1AHV - chains A and B; structure by X-ray diffraction, 3.10 A resolution.

[Chain A (and B)]
Protein: Vanillyl-alcohol oxidase
From: Penicillium simplicissimum
Notes: EC 1.1.3.13; chain B of this document is another copy of the same molecule, construct and numbering; everything in this record applies to it too
UniProtKB: P56216 (VAOX_PENSI); residue numbers follow UniProt; this construct covers 1-560
Sequence (560 residues; numbered 1 to 560; the number before each row is that of its first residue):
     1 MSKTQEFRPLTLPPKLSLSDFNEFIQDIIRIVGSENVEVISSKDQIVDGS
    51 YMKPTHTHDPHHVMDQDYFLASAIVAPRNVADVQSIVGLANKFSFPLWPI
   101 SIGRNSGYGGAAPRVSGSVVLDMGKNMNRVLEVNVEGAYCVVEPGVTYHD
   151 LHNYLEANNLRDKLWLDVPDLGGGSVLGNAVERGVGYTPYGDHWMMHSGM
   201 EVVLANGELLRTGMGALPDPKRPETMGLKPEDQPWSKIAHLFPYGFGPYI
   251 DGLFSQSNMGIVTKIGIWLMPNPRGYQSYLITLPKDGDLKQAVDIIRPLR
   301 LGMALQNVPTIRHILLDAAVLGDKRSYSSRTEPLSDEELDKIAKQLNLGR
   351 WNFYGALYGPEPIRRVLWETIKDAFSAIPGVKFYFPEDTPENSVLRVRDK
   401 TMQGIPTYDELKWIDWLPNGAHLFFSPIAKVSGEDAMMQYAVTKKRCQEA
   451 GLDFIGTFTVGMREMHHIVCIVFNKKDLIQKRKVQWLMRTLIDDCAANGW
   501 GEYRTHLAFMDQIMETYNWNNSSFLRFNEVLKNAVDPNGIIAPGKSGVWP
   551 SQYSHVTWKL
Not modelled in the structure: 1-5
Curated features (UniProtKB/Swiss-Prot):
  - active site: Tyr-108, Tyr-503, Arg-504
  - site: Asp-170 (Important for the catalytic mechanism)
  - modified residue: His-422 (Tele-8alpha-FAD histidine)
Covalently attached groups: flavin-adenine dinucleotide (FAD) linked to His-422
Ligand contacts:
  - FAD (flavin-adenine dinucleotide): Tyr-51, Trp-98, Pro-99, Ile-100, Ser-101, Ile-102, Gly-103, Arg-104, Asn-105, Ser-106, Tyr-108, Met-123, Pro-144, Pro-169, Asp-170, Leu-171, Gly-174, Ser-175, Leu-177, Gly-178, Asn-179, Val-181, Glu-182, Gly-184, Val-185, Tyr-187, Gly-260, Ile-261, Val-262, Trp-413, Ile-414, Phe-424, Tyr-503, Arg-504, Lys-545
  - 2-nitro-P-cresol (NCR): Tyr-108, Asp-170, Val-185, Tyr-187, Phe-424, Thr-459, His-466, Ile-468, Tyr-503, Arg-504
What the authors report for this chain:
  - binding site for 2-nitro-P-cresol: Tyr-108, Tyr-503, Arg-504
  - specificity-determining residues: Val-185, Phe-424, Ile-468 (proposed by the authors, not directly observed)
  - catalytic residues: Asp-170 (proposed by the authors, not directly observed)

[Chain A / chain B interface]
Contacting residue pairs (163):
  Glu-136(A) / Arg-297(B)  salt bridge
  Gly-137(A) / Arg-463(B)  hydrogen bond (backbone-side chain)
  Ala-138(A) / Leu-301(B)  hydrophobic
  Ala-138(A) / Arg-463(B)  hydrogen bond (backbone-side chain)
  Arg-183(A) / Tyr-244(B)  hydrogen bond (side chain-backbone)
  Arg-183(A) / Gly-245(B)
  Arg-183(A) / Gly-247(B)  hydrogen bond (side chain-backbone)
  Arg-183(A) / Pro-248(B)
  Arg-183(A) / Tyr-249(B)
  Tyr-190(A) / Arg-463(B)  hydrogen bond
  Asp-192(A) / Tyr-244(B)  hydrogen bond
  Trp-194(A) / Tyr-244(B)
  Met-195(A) / Met-195(B)  hydrophobic
  Met-195(A) / Tyr-244(B)
  Leu-209(A) / Trp-519(B)  hydrophobic
  Leu-209(A) / Asn-520(B)
  Leu-209(A) / Ser-523(B)  hydrogen bond (backbone-side chain)
  Leu-210(A) / Trp-519(B)  hydrophobic
  Leu-210(A) / Ser-523(B)
  Leu-210(A) / Phe-524(B)  hydrophobic
  Arg-211(A) / Trp-519(B)
  Met-214(A) / Ile-428(B)  hydrophobic
  Met-214(A) / Tyr-517(B)  hydrogen bond
  Ala-216(A) / Tyr-517(B)
  Ala-216(A) / Asn-518(B)
  Ala-216(A) / Trp-519(B)  hydrogen bond (backbone-backbone)
  Leu-217(A) / Gly-499(B)
  Leu-217(A) / Trp-500(B)
  Leu-217(A) / Gly-501(B)
  Leu-217(A) / Thr-516(B)
  Leu-217(A) / Tyr-517(B)
  Pro-218(A) / Thr-516(B)
  Pro-218(A) / Asn-518(B)
  Pro-218(A) / Trp-519(B)
  Pro-220(A) / Ala-497(B)
  Pro-220(A) / Gly-499(B)
  Pro-230(A) / Trp-519(B)
  Gln-233(A) / Trp-519(B)  hydrogen bond
  Lys-237(A) / Lys-430(B)
  Lys-237(A) / Asp-435(B)  salt bridge
  Lys-237(A) / Asn-498(B)  hydrogen bond (side chain-backbone)
  Lys-237(A) / Trp-500(B)
  Ile-238(A) / Ile-428(B)  hydrophobic
  Ile-238(A) / Lys-430(B)
  Leu-241(A) / Lys-430(B)
  Leu-241(A) / Arg-463(B)
  Leu-241(A) / Glu-464(B)
  Phe-242(A) / Glu-464(B)
  Phe-242(A) / His-466(B)
  Tyr-244(A) / Arg-183(B)  hydrogen bond (backbone-side chain)
  Tyr-244(A) / Asp-192(B)  hydrogen bond
  Tyr-244(A) / Trp-194(B)
  Tyr-244(A) / Met-195(B)
  Gly-245(A) / Arg-183(B)
  Gly-245(A) / Tyr-503(B)
  Phe-246(A) / Glu-502(B)
  Phe-246(A) / Tyr-503(B)
  Phe-246(A) / Thr-505(B)
  Phe-246(A) / Ile-513(B)  hydrophobic
  Phe-246(A) / Met-514(B)  hydrophobic
  Phe-246(A) / Tyr-517(B)  hydrophobic
  Phe-246(A) / Phe-524(B)
  Phe-246(A) / Ser-546(B)
  Gly-247(A) / Arg-183(B)  hydrogen bond (backbone-side chain)
  Gly-247(A) / Ser-255(B)
  Gly-247(A) / Gln-256(B)  hydrogen bond (backbone-side chain)
  Gly-247(A) / Ser-546(B)
  Pro-248(A) / Arg-183(B)
  Pro-248(A) / Ser-255(B)
  Pro-248(A) / Gln-256(B)
  Pro-248(A) / Ser-257(B)
  Pro-248(A) / Phe-524(B)
  Pro-248(A) / Asn-528(B)
  Tyr-249(A) / Arg-183(B)
  Tyr-249(A) / Gly-252(B)  hydrogen bond (backbone-backbone)
  Tyr-249(A) / Leu-253(B)
  Ile-250(A) / Phe-524(B)  hydrophobic
  Ile-250(A) / Phe-527(B)  hydrophobic
  Ile-250(A) / Asn-528(B)
  Gly-252(A) / Tyr-249(B)  hydrogen bond (backbone-backbone)
  Leu-253(A) / Tyr-249(B)
  Leu-253(A) / Phe-527(B)  hydrophobic
  Leu-253(A) / Leu-531(B)  hydrophobic
  Phe-254(A) / Phe-527(B)  hydrophobic
  Ser-255(A) / Gly-247(B)
  Ser-255(A) / Pro-248(B)
  Gln-256(A) / Gly-247(B)  hydrogen bond (side chain-backbone)
  Gln-256(A) / Pro-248(B)
  Ser-257(A) / Pro-248(B)
  Trp-268(A) / Arg-463(B)
  Leu-269(A) / Arg-463(B)  hydrogen bond (backbone-side chain)
  Pro-271(A) / Leu-301(B)  hydrophobic
  Arg-297(A) / Glu-136(B)  salt bridge
  Leu-301(A) / Ala-138(B)  hydrophobic
  Leu-301(A) / Pro-271(B)  hydrophobic
  Pro-362(A) / Val-366(B)  hydrophobic
  Ile-363(A) / Ile-363(B)  hydrophobic
  Val-366(A) / Pro-362(B)  hydrophobic
  Ile-428(A) / Met-214(B)  hydrophobic
  Ile-428(A) / Ile-238(B)  hydrophobic
  Lys-430(A) / Lys-237(B)
  Lys-430(A) / Ile-238(B)
  Lys-430(A) / Leu-241(B)
  Asp-435(A) / Lys-237(B)  salt bridge
  Arg-463(A) / Gly-137(B)  hydrogen bond (side chain-backbone)
  Arg-463(A) / Ala-138(B)  hydrogen bond (side chain-backbone)
  Arg-463(A) / Tyr-190(B)  hydrogen bond
  Arg-463(A) / Leu-241(B)
  Arg-463(A) / Trp-268(B)
  Arg-463(A) / Leu-269(B)  hydrogen bond (side chain-backbone)
  Glu-464(A) / Leu-241(B)
  Glu-464(A) / Phe-242(B)
  His-466(A) / Phe-242(B)
  Ala-497(A) / Pro-220(B)
  Asn-498(A) / Lys-237(B)  hydrogen bond (backbone-side chain)
  Gly-499(A) / Leu-217(B)
  Gly-499(A) / Pro-220(B)
  Trp-500(A) / Leu-217(B)
  Trp-500(A) / Lys-237(B)
  Gly-501(A) / Leu-217(B)
  Glu-502(A) / Phe-246(B)
  Tyr-503(A) / Gly-245(B)
  Thr-505(A) / Phe-246(B)
  Ile-513(A) / Phe-246(B)  hydrophobic
  Met-514(A) / Phe-246(B)  hydrophobic
  Thr-516(A) / Leu-217(B)
  Thr-516(A) / Pro-218(B)
  Tyr-517(A) / Met-214(B)  hydrogen bond
  Tyr-517(A) / Ala-216(B)
  Tyr-517(A) / Leu-217(B)
  Tyr-517(A) / Phe-246(B)  hydrophobic
  Asn-518(A) / Ala-216(B)
  Asn-518(A) / Pro-218(B)
  Trp-519(A) / Leu-209(B)  hydrophobic
  Trp-519(A) / Leu-210(B)  hydrophobic
  Trp-519(A) / Arg-211(B)
  Trp-519(A) / Gly-215(B)
  Trp-519(A) / Ala-216(B)  hydrogen bond (backbone-backbone)
  Trp-519(A) / Pro-218(B)
  Trp-519(A) / Pro-230(B)
  Trp-519(A) / Gln-233(B)  hydrogen bond
  Asn-520(A) / Leu-209(B)
  Ser-523(A) / Leu-209(B)  hydrogen bond (side chain-backbone)
  Ser-523(A) / Leu-210(B)
  Phe-524(A) / Leu-210(B)  hydrophobic
  Phe-524(A) / Phe-246(B)
  Phe-524(A) / Pro-248(B)
  Phe-524(A) / Ile-250(B)  hydrophobic
  Phe-527(A) / Leu-204(B)  hydrophobic
  Phe-527(A) / Ile-250(B)  hydrophobic
  Phe-527(A) / Leu-253(B)  hydrophobic
  Phe-527(A) / Phe-254(B)  hydrophobic
  Asn-528(A) / Pro-248(B)
  Asn-528(A) / Ile-250(B)
  Val-530(A) / Ala-534(B)
  Leu-531(A) / Leu-253(B)  hydrophobic
  Leu-531(A) / Val-535(B)  hydrophobic
  Ala-534(A) / Val-530(B)
  Ala-534(A) / Ala-534(B)  hydrophobic
  Val-535(A) / Phe-527(B)  hydrophobic
  Val-535(A) / Leu-531(B)  hydrophobic
  Ser-546(A) / Phe-246(B)
  Ser-546(A) / Gly-247(B)
Interface residues without a listed pair, chain A (84 interface residues in all): Tyr-139, Leu-204, Gly-213, Gly-215, Leu-367, Ala-429, Met-438, Met-462, Ala-496, Arg-504, Met-510
Interface residues without a listed pair, chain B (83 interface residues in all): Tyr-139, Gly-213, Ala-429, Met-438, Met-462, Ala-496, Arg-504, Met-510

[In short]
84 residues of chain A face 83 of chain B across their interface, with 28 hydrogen bonds and 4 salt bridges.
Among the polar pairs are Glu-136(A)/Arg-297(B), Lys-237(A)/Asp-435(B) and Gly-137(A)/Arg-463(B). Ligands of
chain A: 2-nitro-P-cresol. The paper reports the catalytic residue Asp-170(A); a binding site for
2-nitro-P-cresol at Tyr-108(A), Tyr-503(A) and Arg-504(A).
Both chains are Vanillyl-alcohol oxidase (Penicillium simplicissimum). Entry 1AHV (Structure of the octameric
flavoenzyme vanillyl-alcohol oxidase in complex with 2-nitro-P-cresol) was determined by X-ray diffraction
(same publication as 1AHU, 1AHZ, 1VAO and 2VAO).
